PDB entry 4F88 | X-ray diffraction, 3.30 A resolution | chains 1 and B of the 9 polymer chains in the assembly

[Chain 1]
Protein: PlyCA
Source organism: Streptococcus phage C1
UniProtKB: Q7Y3F1 (Q7Y3F1_9CAUD); numbering as in UniProt (aligned over 1-465)
Chain sequence (465 residues; row label = number of the first residue in the row):
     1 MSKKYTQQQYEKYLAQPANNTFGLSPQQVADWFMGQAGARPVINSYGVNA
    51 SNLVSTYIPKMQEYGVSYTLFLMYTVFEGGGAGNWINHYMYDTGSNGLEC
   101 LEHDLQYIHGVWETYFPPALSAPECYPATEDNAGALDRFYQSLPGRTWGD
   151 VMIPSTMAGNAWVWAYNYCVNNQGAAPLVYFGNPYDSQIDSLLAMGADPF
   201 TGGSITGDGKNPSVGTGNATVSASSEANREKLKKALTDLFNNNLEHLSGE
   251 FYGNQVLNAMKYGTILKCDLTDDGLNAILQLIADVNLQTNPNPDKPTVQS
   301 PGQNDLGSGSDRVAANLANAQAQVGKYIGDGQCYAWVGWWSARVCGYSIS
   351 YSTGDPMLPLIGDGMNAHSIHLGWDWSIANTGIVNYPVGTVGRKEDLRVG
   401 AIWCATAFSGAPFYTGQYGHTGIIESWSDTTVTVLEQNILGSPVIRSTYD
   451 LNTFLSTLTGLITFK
Unresolved in the structure: 1, 82-83, 92-94, 132-133, 195-196, 206, 212, 249, 289-309, 465
Swiss-Prot annotation at these positions:
  - active site (For amidase activity): Cys333, His420
  - mutagenesis: Glu78 (E78A: Complete loss of glycosyl hydrolase activity), Asn87 (N87A: Almost complete loss of glycosyl hydrolase activity), His88 (H88A: Almost complete loss of glycosyl hydrolase activity), Asp104 (D104A: Complete loss of glycosyl hydrolase activity), Cys268 (C268S: No effect on amidase activity), Cys333 (C333S: Complete loss of amidase activity), Cys345 (C345S: No effect on amidase activity), Cys404 (C404S: No effect on amidase activity), His420 (H420A: Complete loss of amidase activity)
What the authors report for this chain:
  - catalytic residues: Cys333, His420
  - catalytic residues: Tyr74, Glu78, Asn87 (by similarity / conservation)
  - mutagenesis - C333S: decreased catalytic activity on amidase
  - mutagenesis - C333S: decreased catalytic activity (glycosidase activity)
  - mutagenesis - C333S: abolished catalytic activity
  - mutagenesis - E78A, N87A, H88A: decreased catalytic activity (lytic activity)

[Chain B]
Protein: PlyCB
Source organism: Streptococcus phage C1
UniProtKB: Q7Y3F3 (Q7Y3F3_9CAUD); residues 0-71 here correspond to UniProt positions 1-72 (UniProt number = residue number + 1)
Chain sequence (72 residues; row label = number of the first residue in the row; numbering starts at 0):
     0 MSKINVNVENVSGVQGFLFHTDGKESYGYRAFINGVEIGIKDIETVQGFQ
    50 QIIPSINISKSDVEAIRKAMKK
Unresolved in the structure: 0, 24, 71
Swiss-Prot annotation at these positions:
  - site (Interaction with the host cell wall): Tyr28, Arg29, Glu36, Lys59, Arg66
What the authors report for this chain:
  - mutagenesis - Q46A: unchanged growth
  - conformationally variable residues (order/disorder transition): Ser1 to Glu8

[Chain 1 / chain B interface]
Pairs across the interface (6):
  Tyr89(1) with Ser1(B)
  Met90(1) with Ser1(B)
  Leu236(1) with Val5(B), hydrophobic
  Phe251(1) with Pro53(B), hydrophobic
  Ala259(1) with Val7(B), hydrophobic
  Leu281(1) with Ser1(B)
Also at the interface, not in a pair above, chain 1 (10 interface residues in all): Gln255, Lys261, Tyr262, Ile282
Also at the interface, not in a pair above, chain B (8 interface residues in all): Ile3, Val10, Gln50, Ile51
The authors on this interface:
  - interface residues, chain B: Ile3(B)

[In short]
10 residues of chain 1 face 8 of chain B across their interface. From UniProt: active-site residues Cys333(1)
and His420(1) and 9 mutagenesis sites on chain 1. From the paper: catalytic residues Cys333(1), His420(1) and
Tyr74(1) among others; E78A, N87A and H88A of chain 1 reduce catalytic activity (lytic activity); 5
substitutions were tested in all.
Here chain 1 is PlyCA and chain B is PlyCB, both from Streptococcus phage C1. Entry 4F88 (X-ray Crystal
Structure of PlyC) was determined by X-ray diffraction, deposited together with 4F87.
